PDB entry 1HXE | X-ray diffraction, 2.10 A resolution | chains L and H of the 3 polymer chains in the assembly

[Chain L]
Protein: Thrombin
From: Homo sapiens
Notes: EC 3.4.21.5
Reference sequence: P00734 (THRB_HUMAN); the construct lacks a stretch of the UniProt sequence, so the offset changes along the chain: -6 to 0 = UniProt 328-334; 1-14 = UniProt 336-349; 15-17 = UniProt 361-363
Chain sequence (36 residues; row label = number of the first residue in the row; a row labelled like 14A-14K holds insertion residues (14A, then the next letters in order); numbers below 1 keep their minus sign (Thr-6 is residue -6)):
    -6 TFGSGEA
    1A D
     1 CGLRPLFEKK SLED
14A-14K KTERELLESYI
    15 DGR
Unresolved in the structure: -6 to 0, 15-17
Swiss-Prot annotation at these positions:
  - site: Arg17 (Cleavage)

[Chain H]
Protein: Thrombin
From: Homo sapiens
Notes: EC 3.4.21.5
Reference sequence: P00734 (THRB_HUMAN); the construct lacks a stretch of the UniProt sequence and is renumbered around it, so the offset changes along the chain: 16-36 = UniProt 364-384; 37-60 = UniProt 386-409; 61-77 = UniProt 419-435; 78-97 = UniProt 437-456; 7 more segments
Chain sequence (259 residues; numbered 16 to 247 plus 31 insertion-coded residues; 4 numbers in that range are skipped by the numbering (no residue carries them; nothing is unmodelled there); the number before each row is that of its first residue; a row labelled like 60A-60I holds insertion residues (60A, then the next letters in order)):
    16 IVEGSDAEIG MSPWQVMLFR K
   36A S
    37 PQELLCGASL ISDRWVLTAA HCLL
60A-60I YPPWDKNFT
    61 ENDLLVRIGK HSRTRYE
   77A R
    78 NIEKISMLEK IYIHPRYNWR
   97A E
    98 NLDRDIALMK LKKPVAFSDY IHPVCLPDRE TA
129A-129C ASL
   130 LQAGYKGRVT GWGNLKE
146A-146H TWTANVGK
   150 GQPSVLQVVN LPIVERPVCK DSTRIRITDN MFCAG
  184A Y
   185 KP
186A-186D DEGK
   187 RGDACEGDSG GPFVMKSP
204A-204B FN
   205 NRWYQMGIVS WGE
   219 GCD
  221A R
   222 DGKYGFYTHV FRLKKWIQKV IDQFGE
Unresolved in the structure: 146A-146H, 245-247
Swiss-Prot annotation at these positions:
  - region: Ala183 to Val200 (High affinity receptor-binding region which is also known as the TP508 peptide)
  - active site (Charge relay system): His57, Asp102, Ser195
  - glycosylation: Asn60G (N-linked (GlcNAc...) (complex) asparagine)
Disulfide bonds: Cys42-Cys58, Cys168-Cys182, Cys191-Cys220
Metal / ion sites: rubidium ion site 1: Lys169, Thr172, Phe204A; rubidium ion site 2: Tyr184A, Arg221A, Lys224

[Interface between chain L and chain H]
Contacting residue pairs - 50 pairs, chain L then chain H:
  Cys1(L) - Pro120(H)
  Cys1(L) - Cys122(H)  disulfide
  Cys1(L) - Arg206(H)  hydrogen bond (backbone-side chain)
  Asp1A(L) - His119(H)  hydrogen bond (backbone-side chain)
  Asp1A(L) - Arg206(H)
  Gly2(L) - Pro120(H)  hydrogen bond (backbone-backbone)
  Gly2(L) - Cys122(H)
  Gly2(L) - Arg206(H)
  Gly2(L) - Trp207(H)  hydrogen bond (backbone-backbone)
  Leu3(L) - His119(H)  hydrogen bond (backbone-side chain)
  Leu3(L) - Arg206(H)
  Arg4(L) - Met26(H)  hydrogen bond (side chain-backbone)
  Arg4(L) - Trp29(H)
  Arg4(L) - Arg137(H)
  Arg4(L) - Trp207(H)
  Pro5(L) - Ser115(H)
  Pro5(L) - Asp116(H)
  Pro5(L) - His119(H)
  Leu6(L) - Ile24(H)
  Leu6(L) - Asp116(H)
  Phe7(L) - Glu23(H)
  Phe7(L) - Ile24(H)
  Phe7(L) - Gly25(H)
  Phe7(L) - Met26(H)  hydrophobic
  Glu8(L) - Lys202(H)  salt bridge
  Glu8(L) - Asn205(H)
  Glu8(L) - Trp207(H)  hydrogen bond
  Asp14(L) - Glu23(H)
  Asp14(L) - Met26(H)
  Asp14(L) - Arg137(H)  salt bridge
  Lys14A(L) - Glu23(H)  hydrogen bond (backbone-side chain)
  Thr14B(L) - Arg137(H)  hydrogen bond
  Thr14B(L) - Asn159(H)  hydrogen bond
  Glu14C(L) - Arg137(H)
  Glu14C(L) - Lys202(H)  salt bridge
  Glu14E(L) - Lys135(H)  salt bridge
  Glu14E(L) - Asn159(H)  hydrogen bond
  Glu14E(L) - Tyr184A(H)  hydrogen bond
  Leu14F(L) - Arg137(H)
  Leu14F(L) - Asn159(H)
  Leu14F(L) - Trp207(H)  hydrophobic
  Leu14G(L) - Lys202(H)
  Ser14I(L) - Gly133(H)
  Ser14I(L) - Tyr134(H)
  Ser14I(L) - Lys135(H)  hydrogen bond (side chain-backbone)
  Tyr14J(L) - Tyr134(H)  hydrophobic
  Tyr14J(L) - Lys135(H)  hydrogen bond (side chain-backbone)
  Tyr14J(L) - Met201(H)
  Tyr14J(L) - Lys202(H)  hydrogen bond (side chain-backbone)
  Ile14K(L) - Tyr134(H)
Interface residues without a listed pair, chain L (20 interface residues in all): Lys9
Interface residues without a listed pair, chain H (27 interface residues in all): Pro28, Tyr117, Val121, Leu129C, Lys186D, Pro204
Cross-chain cystine bridges: Cys1(L)-Cys122(H)

[Summary]
Chain L and chain H form an interface of 20 and 27 residues respectively; the contacts include 1 disulfide
bond, 15 hydrogen bonds and 4 salt bridges. Polar contacts include Glu8(L)-Lys202(H), Glu14E(L)-Lys135(H) and
Asp14(L)-Arg137(H). UniProt lists 3 active-site residues on chain H.
Here chain L is Thrombin and chain H is Thrombin, both from Homo sapiens. Entry 1HXE (Serine protease) was
determined by X-ray diffraction (same publication as 1HXF).
